Entry 5WJN (X-ray diffraction, 2.85 A resolution); this record covers chains A and B of the 3 polymer chains in the assembly.

== Chain A ==
Name: HLA class I histocompatibility antigen, A-11 alpha chain
Organism: Homo sapiens
UniProtKB: P13746 (1A11_HUMAN), isoform P13746-2; residues 1-274 here correspond to UniProt positions 25-298 (UniProt number = residue number + 24)
Chain sequence (274 residues; row label = number of the first residue in the row):
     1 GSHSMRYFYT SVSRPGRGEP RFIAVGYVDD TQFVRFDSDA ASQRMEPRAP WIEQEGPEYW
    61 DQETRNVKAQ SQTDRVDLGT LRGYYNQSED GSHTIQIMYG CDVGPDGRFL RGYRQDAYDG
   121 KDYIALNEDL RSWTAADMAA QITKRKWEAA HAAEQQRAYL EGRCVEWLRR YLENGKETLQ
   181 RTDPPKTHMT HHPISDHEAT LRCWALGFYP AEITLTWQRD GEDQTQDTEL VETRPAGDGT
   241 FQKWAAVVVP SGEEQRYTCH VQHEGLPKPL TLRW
Cystine bridges: Cys101-Cys164, Cys203-Cys259
From the paper describing this entry:
  - mutagenesis - R65A, K68A: decreased binding to D13
  - mutagenesis - Q72A: increased binding to D13

== Chain B ==
Name: Beta-2-microglobulin
Organism: Homo sapiens
UniProtKB: P61769 (B2MG_HUMAN); residues 1-99 here correspond to UniProt positions 21-119 (UniProt number = residue number + 20)
Chain sequence (100 residues; row label = number of the first residue in the row; numbering starts at 0):
     0 MIQRTPKIQV YSRHPAENGK SNFLNCYVSG FHPSDIEVDL LKNGERIEKV EHSDLSFSKD
    60 WSFYLLYYTE FTPTEKDEYA CRVNHVTLSQ PKIVKWDRDM
Cystine bridges: Cys25-Cys80
Sequence notes: initiating methionine (0)
Metal / ion sites: K+: Asn83, His84, Leu87
Swiss-Prot annotation at these positions:
  - modified residue: Gln2 (Pyrrolidone carboxylic acid)
  - glycosylation: Ile1 (N-linked (Glc) (glycation) isoleucine), Lys19 (N-linked (Glc) (glycation) lysine), Lys41 (N-linked (Glc) (glycation) lysine), Lys48 (N-linked (Glc) (glycation) lysine), Lys58 (N-linked (Glc) (glycation) lysine), Lys91 (N-linked (Glc) (glycation) lysine), Lys94 (N-linked (Glc) (glycation) lysine)

== Chain A / chain B interface ==
Contacting residue pairs - 60 pairs, chain A then chain B:
  Phe8(A) - Ser55(B)
  Phe8(A) - Phe56(B)  hydrophobic
  Tyr9(A) - Phe56(B)
  Thr10(A) - Leu54(B)
  Thr10(A) - Phe56(B)
  Thr10(A) - Phe62(B)
  Val12(A) - Ser33(B)
  Ile23(A) - Leu54(B)
  Val25(A) - Asp53(B)
  Val25(A) - Leu54(B)
  Val25(A) - Ser55(B)
  Tyr27(A) - Ser55(B)
  Tyr27(A) - Tyr63(B)  hydrogen bond
  Gln32(A) - Asp53(B)  hydrogen bond
  Arg35(A) - Asp53(B)  salt bridge
  Arg48(A) - Asp53(B)  salt bridge
  Thr94(A) - Phe62(B)
  Gln96(A) - His31(B)  hydrogen bond
  Gln96(A) - Phe56(B)
  Gln96(A) - Trp60(B)  hydrogen bond (side chain-backbone)
  Gln96(A) - Phe62(B)
  Ile97(A) - Phe56(B)
  Met98(A) - Trp60(B)  hydrophobic
  Gln115(A) - Trp60(B)
  Asp116(A) - Trp60(B)
  Ala117(A) - Trp60(B)  hydrophobic
  Asp119(A) - Met0(B)
  Asp119(A) - Ile1(B)
  Gly120(A) - Arg3(B)
  Gly120(A) - His31(B)
  Gly120(A) - Trp60(B)
  Lys121(A) - Ile1(B)
  Asp122(A) - Trp60(B)  hydrogen bond
  Thr190(A) - Asp98(B)  hydrogen bond
  His192(A) - Asp98(B)  salt bridge
  Arg202(A) - Asp98(B)  salt bridge
  Arg202(A) - Met99(B)
  Trp204(A) - Asp98(B)  hydrogen bond
  Trp204(A) - Met99(B)
  Leu206(A) - Pro14(B)  hydrophobic
  Val231(A) - Gln8(B)
  Glu232(A) - Lys6(B)  salt bridge
  Glu232(A) - Gln8(B)
  Glu232(A) - Tyr26(B)  hydrogen bond
  Glu232(A) - Ser28(B)  hydrogen bond
  Arg234(A) - Gln8(B)  hydrogen bond
  Arg234(A) - Tyr10(B)
  Arg234(A) - Tyr26(B)
  Arg234(A) - Met99(B)  hydrogen bond (side chain-backbone)
  Pro235(A) - Tyr10(B)  hydrogen bond (backbone-side chain)
  Pro235(A) - Tyr26(B)
  Pro235(A) - Leu65(B)  hydrophobic
  Ala236(A) - Arg12(B)  hydrogen bond (backbone-side chain)
  Ala236(A) - Asn24(B)  hydrogen bond (backbone-side chain)
  Gly237(A) - Arg12(B)  hydrogen bond (backbone-side chain)
  Gly237(A) - Leu65(B)
  Gln242(A) - Tyr10(B)
  Gln242(A) - Ser11(B)  hydrogen bond (side chain-backbone)
  Gln242(A) - Arg12(B)  hydrogen bond (side chain-backbone)
  Trp244(A) - Met99(B)  hydrogen bond (side chain-backbone)
Interface residues without a listed pair, chain A (38 interface residues in all): Tyr113, Lys186, Thr233, Asp238
Interface residues without a listed pair, chain B (27 interface residues in all): His13, Lys58, Asp59

== In short ==
38 residues of chain A face 27 of chain B across their interface, with 18 hydrogen bonds and 5 salt bridges.
Among the polar pairs are Arg35(A)-Asp53(B), Arg48(A)-Asp53(B) and His192(A)-Asp98(B). The paper reports that
R65A and K68A of chain A reduce binding to D13; Q72A of chain A increases binding to D13.
Chain A is HLA class I histocompatibility antigen, A-11 alpha chain and chain B is Beta-2-microglobulin, both
from Homo sapiens; the structure, Crystal Structure of HLA-A*11:01-GTS3, was determined by X-ray diffraction,
deposited together with 5WJL, 5WKF and 5WKH.
